PDB entry 5BNY | X-ray diffraction, 2.66 A resolution | chains B and C of the 6 polymer chains in the assembly

# Chain B
Molecule: Hemagglutinin
From: Influenza A virus
Reference sequence: A0A067YZV9 (A0A067YZV9_9INFA); residues 1-185 here correspond to UniProt positions 345-529 (UniProt number = residue number + 344)
Chain sequence (191 residues; each row starts with the number of its first residue):
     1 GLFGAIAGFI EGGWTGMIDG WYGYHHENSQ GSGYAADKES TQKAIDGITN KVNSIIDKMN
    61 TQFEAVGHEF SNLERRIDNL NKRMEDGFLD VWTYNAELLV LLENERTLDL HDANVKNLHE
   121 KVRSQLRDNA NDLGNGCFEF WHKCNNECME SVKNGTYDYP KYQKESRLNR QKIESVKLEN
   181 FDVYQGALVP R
Disordered / not traced: 172-191
Differences from the reference sequence: expression tag (186-191)
Disulfide bonds: Cys144-Cys148
Glycans and other covalent adducts: N-acetylglucosamine (NAG) linked to Asn154

# Chain C
Molecule: Hemagglutinin
From: Influenza A virus (A/chicken/Guangdong/S1311/2010(H6N6))
Reference sequence: A0A067YZV9 (A0A067YZV9_9INFA); residues 1-324 here correspond to UniProt positions 17-340 (UniProt number = residue number + 16)
Chain sequence (324 residues; numbered 1 to 324; the number before each row is that of its first residue):
     1 DKICIGYHAN NSTTKVDTIL EKNVTVTHSV ELLENQKEER FCKISNKAPL DLRDCTLEGW
    61 ILGNPRCGIL LADQSWSYIV ERPNARNGIC YPGTLNEAEE LKALIGSGER VERFEMFPKS
   121 TWTGVNTESG VSSACPLGNG PSFYRNLLWI IKLKSSEYPV IRGTFNNTGD KSILYFWGVH
   181 HPPVTTEQNA LYGSGDRYVR MGTESMNFAR SPEIAARPAV NGQRGRIDYF WSILKPGETL
   241 NVESNGNLIA PWYAYRFVNK DSKGAIFRSN LPIENCDATC QTTEGVIRTN KTFQNVSPLW
   301 IGECPKYVKS KSLRLATGLR NVPQ
Disulfide bonds: Cys42-Cys276, Cys55-Cys67, Cys90-Cys135, Cys280-Cys304
Glycans and other covalent adducts: N-acetylglucosamine (NAG) linked to Asn11, Asn23, Asn166, Asn290

# How chain B and chain C interact
Residue-residue contacts (8; chain B residue first):
  Gly47(B) - Ile19(C)
  Gly47(B) - Leu20(C)
  Asn50(B) - Thr18(C)
  Asn50(B) - Ile19(C)  hydrogen bond (side chain-backbone)
  Asn50(B) - Leu20(C)
  Asn50(B) - Glu21(C)
  Asn50(B) - Lys22(C)
  Lys51(B) - Ile19(C)  hydrogen bond (backbone-backbone)
Other interface residues (no listed pair), chain B (8 interface residues in all): Asp46, Ile48, Ser54, Ile55, Leu110

# In short
The interface between chain B and chain C involves 8 residues on one side and 5 on the other, with 2 hydrogen
bonds. Among the polar pairs are Asn50(B)-Ile19(C) and Lys51(B)-Ile19(C). N-acetylglucosamine is covalently
linked to Asn154(B).
Here chain B is Hemagglutinin (Influenza A virus) and chain C is Hemagglutinin (Influenza A virus
(A/chicken/Guangdong/S1311/2010(H6N6))). Entry 5BNY (Crystal structure of hemagglutinin of
A/Chicken/Guangdong/S1311/2010 (H6N6)) was determined by X-ray diffraction (same publication as 5BQZ, 5BQY,
5BR0, 5BR3 and 5BR6).
